PDB entry 8K9F | electron microscopy, 2.90 A resolution | chains G and I of the 8 polymer chains in the assembly

== Chain G ==
Name: hypothetical protein
From: Chloroflexus aurantiacus (strain ATCC 29366 / DSM 635 / J-10-fl)
Reference sequence: A9WEV8 (A9WEV8_CHLAA); numbering as in UniProt (aligned over 1-112)
Amino-acid sequence (112 residues; each row starts with the number of its first residue):
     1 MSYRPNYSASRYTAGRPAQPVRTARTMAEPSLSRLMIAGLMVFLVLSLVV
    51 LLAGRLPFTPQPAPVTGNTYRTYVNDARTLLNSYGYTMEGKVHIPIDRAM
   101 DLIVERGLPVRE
Not modelled in the structure: 1-31, 112

== Chain I ==
Name: unknown
From: Chloroflexus aurantiacus (strain ATCC 29366 / DSM 635 / J-10-fl)
Amino-acid sequence (37 residues; numbered 1 to 37; the number before each row is that of its first residue):
     1 MQPEWSGDPEVKPVFLAVTLTGMVAFLLMVWLFAFYW

== How chain G and chain I interact ==
Contacting residue pairs (16):
  Ser33(G) - Pro13(I)
  Ser33(G) - Val14(I)
  Met36(G) - Ala17(I)  hydrophobic
  Ile37(G) - Leu20(I)  hydrophobic
  Leu40(G) - Leu20(I)
  Leu40(G) - Thr21(I)
  Leu40(G) - Val24(I)  hydrophobic
  Phe43(G) - Val24(I)  hydrophobic
  Leu44(G) - Val24(I)  hydrophobic
  Ser47(G) - Leu28(I)
  Leu48(G) - Trp31(I)  hydrophobic
  Leu51(G) - Trp31(I)
  Leu51(G) - Tyr36(I)  hydrogen bond (backbone-side chain)
  Gly54(G) - Tyr36(I)
  Arg55(G) - Tyr36(I)  hydrogen bond (backbone-side chain)
  Arg55(G) - Trp37(I)
Interface residues without a listed pair, chain G (12 interface residues in all): Leu32
Interface residues without a listed pair, chain I (11 interface residues in all): Ala25

== Summary ==
12 residues of chain G and 11 residues of chain I are in contact; the contacts include 2 hydrogen bonds. Polar
pairs include Leu51(G)-Tyr36(I) and Arg55(G)-Tyr36(I).
Chain G is hypothetical protein and chain I is unknown, both from Chloroflexus aurantiacus (strain ATCC 29366
/ DSM 635 / J-10-fl); the structure, Cryo-EM structure of the photosynthetic alternative complex III from
Chloroflexus aurantiacus at 2.9 angstrom, was determined by electron microscopy together with 8K9E and 8X2J
from the same study.
